PDB entry 8QP9 | electron microscopy, 4.10 A resolution (low resolution: residue-level contacts below are approximate; hydrogen-bond / salt-bridge calls are withheld) | chains L and 4 of the 16 polymer chains in the assembly

Chain L:
Name: U4/U6 small nuclear ribonucleoprotein Prp31
Organism: Homo sapiens
Reference sequence: Q8WWY3 (PRP31_HUMAN); residue numbers follow UniProt; this construct covers 1-499
Chain sequence (499 residues; row label = number of the first residue in the row):
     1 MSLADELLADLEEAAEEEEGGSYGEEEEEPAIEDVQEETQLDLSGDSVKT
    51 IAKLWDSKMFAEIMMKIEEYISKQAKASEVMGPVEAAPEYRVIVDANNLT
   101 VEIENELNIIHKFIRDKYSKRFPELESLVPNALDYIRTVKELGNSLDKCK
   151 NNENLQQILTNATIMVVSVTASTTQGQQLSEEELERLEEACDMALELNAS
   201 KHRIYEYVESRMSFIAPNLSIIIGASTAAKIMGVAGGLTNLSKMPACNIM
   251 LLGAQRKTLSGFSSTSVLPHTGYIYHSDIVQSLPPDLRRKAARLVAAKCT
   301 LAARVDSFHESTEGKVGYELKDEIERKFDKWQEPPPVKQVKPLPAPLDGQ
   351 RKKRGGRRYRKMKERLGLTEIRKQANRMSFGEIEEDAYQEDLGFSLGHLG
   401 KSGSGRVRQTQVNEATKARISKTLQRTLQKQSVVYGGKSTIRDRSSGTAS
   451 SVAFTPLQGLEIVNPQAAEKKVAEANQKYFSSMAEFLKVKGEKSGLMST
Not modelled in the structure: 1-340, 391-499
UniProt features mapped onto this chain:
  - motif: Arg-351 to Glu-364 (Nuclear localization signal (NLS))
  - site: Cys-247 (Interaction with U4 snRNA), His-270 (Interaction with U4 snRNA and U4atac snRNA), Arg-289 (Interaction with U4atac snRNA), Arg-293 (Interaction with U4 snRNA and U4atac snRNA), Lys-298 (Interaction with U4 snRNA and U4atac snRNA)
  - modified residue: Ser-379 (Phosphoserine), Ser-395 (Phosphoserine), Ser-432 (Phosphoserine), Lys-438 (N6-acetyllysine), Ser-439 (Phosphoserine), Thr-440 (Phosphothreonine), Ser-450 (Phosphoserine), Thr-455 (Phosphothreonine)
  - cross-link (Glycyl lysine isopeptide (Lys-Gly)): Lys-471 (interchain with G-Cter in SUMO2), Lys-478 (interchain with G-Cter in SUMO2)
  - natural variant: His-111 to Ile-114 (deletion: In RP11), Ala-194 (A194E: In RP11), Ala-216 (A216P: In RP11)
  - mutagenesis: His-270 (H270A/K: Reduces binding to the complex formed by U4 snRNA and SNU13), Arg-351 to Glu-364 (Abolishes nuclear localization)

Chain 4:
Molecule: U4 snRNA
Organism: Homo sapiens
Sequence (144 nucleotides; row label = number of the first residue in the row):
     1 AGCUUUGCGCAGUGGCAGUAUCGUAGCCAAUGAGGUCUAUCCGAGGCGCG
    51 AUUAUUGCUAAUUGAAAACUUUUCCCAAUACCCCGCCGUGACGACUUGCA
   101 AUAUAGUCGGCACUGGCAAUUUUUGACAGUCUCUACGGAGACUG
Not modelled in the structure: 53-54, 71-72, 81-144

How chain L and chain 4 interact:
Contacting residue pairs - 9 pairs, chain L then chain 4:
  Lys-353(L) / G57(4)
  Lys-353(L) / C58(4)
  Arg-354(L) / U56(4)
  Arg-354(L) / G57(4)
  Arg-357(L) / A17(4)
  Arg-358(L) / U52(4)
  Lys-361(L) / G18(4)
  Met-362(L) / G18(4)
  Arg-365(L) / G18(4)
Interface residues without a listed pair, chain 4 (8 interface residues in all): U55, U59

Overview:
7 residues of chain L face 8 of chain 4 across their interface. From UniProt: one mutagenesis site on chain L.
Here chain L is U4/U6 small nuclear ribonucleoprotein Prp31 and chain 4 is U4 snRNA, both from Homo sapiens.
Entry 8QP9 (Cryo-EM Structure of Pre-B+AMPPNP Complex (core part)) was determined by electron microscopy,
deposited together with 8QOZ, 8QP8, 8QPA, 8QPB, 8QPE and 8QPK.
